Entry 5NYL (X-ray diffraction, 1.50 A resolution); this record covers chain A.

Chain A:
Name: Thioredoxin-like protein 2.1
Source organism: Populus tremula x Populus tremuloides
Reference sequence: I0BZV0 (I0BZV0_9ROSI); residues 3-122 here correspond to UniProt positions 2-121 (UniProt number = residue number - 1)
Chain sequence (122 residues; row label = number of the first residue in the row):
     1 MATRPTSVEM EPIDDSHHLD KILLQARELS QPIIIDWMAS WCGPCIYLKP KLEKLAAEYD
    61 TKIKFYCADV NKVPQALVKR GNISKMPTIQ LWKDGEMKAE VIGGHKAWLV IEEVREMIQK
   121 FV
Disordered / not traced: 1-3
Disulfide bonds: Cys42-Cys45
Construct notes: initiating methionine (1); expression tag (2); engineered mutation Gly43 (Arg42 in I0BZV0), Pro44 (Lys43 in I0BZV0)
Reported in the primary citation:
  - catalytic residues: Cys42 (proposed by the authors, not directly observed)

Overview:
From the paper: the catalytic residue Cys42.
Chain A is Thioredoxin-like protein 2.1 (Populus tremula x Populus tremuloides); the structure, Crystal
structure of an atypical poplar thioredoxin-like2.1 active site mutant, was determined by X-ray diffraction,
deposited together with 5NYK, 5NYM and 5NYO.
